3DCO - chains N and A of the 3 polymer chains in the assembly; structure by electron microscopy, 11.00 A resolution (very low resolution: no residue pairs are listed; an interface is given only as per-side residue counts).

# Chain N
Molecule: Kinesin-like protein Nod
Organism: Drosophila melanogaster
Notes: fragment: Catalytic core domain (Residues 1-318)
UniProt: P18105 (NOD_DROME); numbering as in UniProt (aligned over 1-318)
Sequence (344 residues; each row starts with the number of its first residue; numbers below 1 keep their minus sign (Met-14 is residue -14)):
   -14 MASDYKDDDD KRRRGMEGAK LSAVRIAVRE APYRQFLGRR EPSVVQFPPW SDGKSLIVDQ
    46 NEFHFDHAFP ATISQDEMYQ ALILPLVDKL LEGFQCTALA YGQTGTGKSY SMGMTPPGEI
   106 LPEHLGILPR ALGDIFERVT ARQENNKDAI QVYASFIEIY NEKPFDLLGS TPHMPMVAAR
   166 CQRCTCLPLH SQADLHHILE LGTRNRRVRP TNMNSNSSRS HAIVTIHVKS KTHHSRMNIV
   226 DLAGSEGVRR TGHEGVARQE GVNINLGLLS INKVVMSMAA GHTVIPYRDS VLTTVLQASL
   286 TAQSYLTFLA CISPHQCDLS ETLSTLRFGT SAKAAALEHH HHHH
Not modelled in the structure: -14 to 3, 20-26, 193-202, 234-246, 325-329
Sequence notes: expression tag (-14 to 0, 319-329)
UniProt features mapped onto this chain:
  - binding site (ATP): Gly87 to Ser94
  - natural variant: Ser94 (S94N: In allele NOD(DTW))
Metal / ion sites: Mg2+: Ser94 (together with ADP)
Ligand contacts: ADP (adenosine-5'-diphosphate): Arg14, Pro17, Gln88, Thr89, Gly90, Thr91, Gly92, Lys93, Ser94, Tyr95

# Chain A
Molecule: Bovine Alpha Tubulin
Organism: Bos taurus
Notes: fragment: Alpha Tubulin Subunit
Sequence (451 residues; each row starts with the number of its first residue):
     1 MRECISIHVG QAGVQIGNAC WELYCLEHGI QPDGQMPSDK TIGGGDDSFN TFFSETGAGK
    61 HVPRAVFVDL EPTVIDEVRT GTYRQLFHPE QLITGKEDAA NNYARGHYTI GKEIIDLVLD
   121 RIRKLADQCT GLQGFSVFHS FGGGTGSGFT SLLMERLSVD YGKKSKLEFS IYPAPQVSTA
   181 VVEPYNSILT THTTLEHSDC AFMVDNEAIY DICRRNLDIE RPTYTNLNRL IGQIVSSITA
   241 SLRFDGALNV DLTEFQTNLV PYPRGHFPLA TYAPVISAEK AYHEQLSVAE ITNACFEPAN
   301 QMVKCDPRHG KYMACCLLYR GDVVPKDVNA AIATIKTKRT IQFVDWCPTG FKVGINYEPP
   361 TVVPGGDLAK VQRAVCMLSN TTAIAEAWAR LDHKFDLMYA KRAFVHWYVG EGMEEGEFSE
   421 AREDMAALEK DYEEVGVDSV EGEGEEEGEE Y
Not modelled in the structure: 1, 35-60, 440-451
Ligand contacts:
  - GTP (guanosine-5'-triphosphate): Gly10, Gln11, Ala12, Gln15, Ile16, Ala99, Ala100, Asn101, Ser140, Gly142, Gly143, Gly144, Thr145, Gly146, Ile171, Thr179, Glu183, Asn206, Tyr224, Leu227, Asn228
  - Zn2+ (ZN): Tyr282, His283, Glu284, Gln285

# Interface between chain N and chain A
At this resolution (11 A) residue pairs are not listed: 22 residues of chain N and 17 of chain A lie at the interface.

# Overview
22 residues of chain N and 17 residues of chain A are in contact. Ligands of chain N: ADP. Bound to chain A:
Zn2+ and GTP. From UniProt: 8 ATP-binding residues on chain N.
Here chain N is Kinesin-like protein Nod (Drosophila melanogaster) and chain A is Bovine Alpha Tubulin (Bos
taurus). Entry 3DCO (Drosophila NOD (3DC4) and Bovine Tubulin (1JFF) Docked into the 11-Angstrom Cryo-EM Map
of Nucleotide-Free NOD ...) was determined by electron microscopy together with 3DC4 and 3DCB from the same
study.
